8WP8 - chains A and B; structure by electron microscopy, 2.89 A resolution.

[Chain A]
Molecule: Processed angiotensin-converting enzyme 2
From: Homo sapiens
UniProtKB: Q9BYF1 (ACE2_HUMAN); residues 18-615 here = UniProt positions 18-615
Amino-acid sequence (606 residues; each row starts with the number of its first residue):
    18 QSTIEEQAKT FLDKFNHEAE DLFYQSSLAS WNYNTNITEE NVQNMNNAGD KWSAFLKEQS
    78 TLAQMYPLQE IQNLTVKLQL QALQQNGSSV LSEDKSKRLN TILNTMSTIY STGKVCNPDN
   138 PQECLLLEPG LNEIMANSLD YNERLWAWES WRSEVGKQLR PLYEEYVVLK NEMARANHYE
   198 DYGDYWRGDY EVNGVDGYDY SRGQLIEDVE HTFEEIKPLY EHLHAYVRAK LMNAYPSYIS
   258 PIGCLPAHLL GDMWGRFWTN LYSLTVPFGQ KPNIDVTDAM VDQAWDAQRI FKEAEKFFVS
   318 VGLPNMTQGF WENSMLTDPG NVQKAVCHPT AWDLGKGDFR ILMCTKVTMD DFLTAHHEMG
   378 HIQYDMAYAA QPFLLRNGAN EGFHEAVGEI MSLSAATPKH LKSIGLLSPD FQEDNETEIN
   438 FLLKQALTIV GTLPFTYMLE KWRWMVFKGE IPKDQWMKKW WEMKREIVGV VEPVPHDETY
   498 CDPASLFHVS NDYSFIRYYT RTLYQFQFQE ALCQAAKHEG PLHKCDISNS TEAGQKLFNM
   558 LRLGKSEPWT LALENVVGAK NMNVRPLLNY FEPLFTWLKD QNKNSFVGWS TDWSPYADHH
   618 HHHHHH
Unresolved in the structure: 18, 615-623
Disulfides: Cys133-Cys141, Cys344-Cys361, Cys530-Cys542
Covalent attachments: N-acetylglucosamine (NAG) linked to Asn53, Asn90, Asn103, Asn322, Asn432, Asn546
Sequence notes: expression tag (616-623)
Bound ions: Zn2+: His374, His378, Glu402
Curated features (UniProtKB/Swiss-Prot):
  - region (Interaction with SARS-CoV spike glycoprotein): Asp30 to Tyr41, Met82 to Pro84, Lys353 to Arg357
  - active site: Glu375 (Proton acceptor), His505 (Proton donor)
  - binding site (chloride): Arg169, Trp477, Lys481
  - binding site (substrate): Arg273, His345, Pro346, Tyr515
  - binding site (Zn(2+)): His374, His378, Glu402
  - glycosylation (N-linked (GlcNAc...) asparagine): Asn53, Asn90, Asn103, Asn322, Asn432, Asn546
  - mutagenesis: Ser19 (S19P: Increases slightly the interaction with RBD domain of SARS-CoV-2 spike protein), Gln24 to Lys26 (Slightly inhibits interaction with SARS-CoV spike glycoprotein), Gln24 (Q24T: Increases slightly the interaction with RBD domain of SARS-CoV-2 spike protein), Ala25 (A25V: Increases slightly the interaction with RBD domain of SARS-CoV-2 spike protein), Thr27 (T27Y: Increases slightly the interaction with RBD domain of SARS-CoV-2 spike protein. In sACE2.v2.2; increases interaction with RBD domain of SARS-CoV-2 spike protein ...), Leu29 (L29F: Increases slightly the interaction with RBD domain of SARS-CoV-2 spike protein), Lys31 (K31D: Abolishes interaction with SARS-CoV spike glycoprotein; K31Y: Increases slightly the interaction with RBD domain of SARS-CoV-2 spike protein), Asn33 (N33D: Increases slightly the interaction with RBD domain of SARS-CoV-2 spike protein), His34 (H34A: Increases slightly the interaction with RBD domain of SARS-CoV-2 spike protein), Glu37 (E37A: No effect on interaction with SARS-CoV spike glycoprotein), Asp38 (D38A: No effect on interaction with SARS-CoV spike glycoprotein), Leu39 (L39R: Increases slightly the interaction with RBD domain of SARS-CoV-2 spike protein), 48 further mutagenesis entries in UniProt

[Chain B]
Molecule: Spike protein S1
From: Severe acute respiratory syndrome coronavirus 2
UniProtKB: P0DTC2 (SPIKE_SARS2); residue numbers follow UniProt; this construct covers 319-482, 484-541
Amino-acid sequence (228 residues; numbered 319 to 547; 1 number in that range is skipped by the numbering (no residue carries it; nothing is unmodelled there); the number before each row is that of its first residue):
   319 RVQPTESIVR FPNVTNLCPF HEVFNATRFA SVYAWNRTRI SNCVADYSVL YNFAPFFAFK
   379 CYGVSPTKLN DLCFTNVYAD SFVIKGNEVS QIAPGQTGNI ADYNYKLPDD FTGCVIAWNS
   439 NKLDSKHSGN YDYWYRLFRK SKLKPFERDI STEIYQAGNK PCKG
   484 KGPNCYFPLQ SYGFRPTYGV GHQPYRVVVL SFELLHAPAT VCGPKKSTNL VKNKCVNFHH
   544 HHHH
Unresolved in the structure: 319-335, 521-547
Disulfides: Cys336-Cys361, Cys379-Cys432, Cys480-Cys488
Covalent attachments: N-acetylglucosamine (NAG) linked to Asn343, Asn354
Sequence notes: conflict Val332 (Ile in P0DTC2), Thr356 (Lys in P0DTC2), Lys403 (Arg in P0DTC2), His445 (Val in P0DTC2), Asp450 (Asn in P0DTC2), Trp452 (Leu in P0DTC2), Lys481 (Asn in P0DTC2); variant His339 (Gly in P0DTC2), Phe371 (Ser in P0DTC2), Pro373 (Ser in P0DTC2), Phe375 (Ser in P0DTC2), Ala376 (Thr in P0DTC2), Asn405 (Asp in P0DTC2), Ser408 (Arg in P0DTC2), Asn417 (Lys in P0DTC2), Lys440 (Asn in P0DTC2), Ser446 (Gly in P0DTC2), Lys460 (Asn in P0DTC2), Asn477 (Ser in P0DTC2), Lys478 (Thr in P0DTC2), Lys484 (Glu in P0DTC2), Pro486 (Phe in P0DTC2), Arg498 (Gln in P0DTC2), Tyr501 (Asn in P0DTC2), His505 (Tyr in P0DTC2); expression tag (542-547)
Curated features (UniProtKB/Swiss-Prot):
  - region: Asn448, Tyr449, Tyr451, Tyr453 to Phe456 (Immunodominant HLA epitope recognized by the CD8+)
  - glycosylation: Thr323 (O-linked (GalNAc) threonine), Ser325 (O-linked (HexNAc...) serine), Asn331 (N-linked (GlcNAc...) (complex) asparagine), Asn343 (N-linked (GlcNAc...) (complex) asparagine)
  - natural variant: His339 (G339H: In strain: Omicron/BA.2.75, Omicron/XBB.1.5 and 1 more; this construct carries the variant), Arg346 (R346K: In strain: Mu/B.1.621; R346T: In strain: Omicron/BQ.1.1, Omicron/XBB.1.5 and 1 more), Leu368 (L368I: In strain: Omicron/XBB.1.5, Omicron/EG.5.1), Phe371 (S371F: In strain: Omicron/BA.2, Omicron/BA.2.12.1 and 6 more; this construct carries the variant), Pro373 (S373P: In strain: Omicron/BA.1, Omicron/BA.2 and 7 more; this construct carries the variant), Phe375 (S375F: In strain: Omicron/BA.1, Omicron/BA.2 and 7 more; this construct carries the variant), Ala376 (T376A: In strain: Omicron/BA.2, Omicron/BA.2.12.1 and 5 more; this construct carries the variant), Asn405 (D405N: In strain: Omicron/BA.2, Omicron/BA.2.12.1 and 6 more; this construct carries the variant), Ser408 (R408S: In strain: Omicron/BA.2, Omicron/BA.2.12.1 and 6 more; this construct carries the variant), Asn417 (K417N: In strain: Beta/B.1.351, Omicron/BA.1 and 8 more; this construct carries the variant), Lys440 (N440K: In strain: Omicron/BA.1, Omicron/BA.2 and 7 more; this construct carries the variant), Lys444 (K444T: In strain: Omicron/BQ.1.1), 14 further natural variant entries in UniProt
  - mutagenesis: Asn331 (N331Q: Reduced viral infectivity), Asn343 (N343Q: Reduced viral infectivity), Tyr453 (Y453F: Decreased HLA binding to NF9 epitope. Increased binding affinity to human ACE2), Ala475 (A475V: Increased resistance to neutralizing antibodies), Phe490 (F490L: Increased resistance to neutralizing antibodies and human covalescent sera neutralization), Gln493 (Q493N: Reduced host ACE2-binding affinity in vitro; Q493Y: Reduced host ACE2-binding affinity in vitro), His519 (H519P: Increased resistance to human covalescent sera neutralization)

[How chain A and chain B interact]
Pairs across the interface - 29 pairs, chain A then chain B:
  Ser19(A) with Asn477(B)
  Gln24(A) with Ala475(B); Asn487(B), hydrogen bond
  Thr27(A) with Phe456(B); Tyr489(B)
  Phe28(A) with Tyr489(B)
  Asp30(A) with Phe456(B)
  His34(A) with Tyr453(B), hydrogen bond; Leu455(B); Gln493(B), hydrogen bond; Ser494(B)
  Glu35(A) with Gln493(B), hydrogen bond
  Asp38(A) with Tyr449(B), hydrogen bond
  Tyr41(A) with Arg498(B); Thr500(B); Tyr501(B)
  Gln42(A) with Tyr449(B), hydrogen bond; Arg498(B)
  Met82(A) with Asn487(B)
  Tyr83(A) with Asn487(B), hydrogen bond; Tyr489(B)
  Asn330(A) with Thr500(B)
  Lys353(A) with Tyr501(B); Gly502(B), hydrogen bond (backbone-backbone); His505(B)
  Gly354(A) with Gly502(B); His505(B)
  Asp355(A) with Thr500(B)
  Arg357(A) with Thr500(B), hydrogen bond
Interface residues without a listed pair, chain A (20 interface residues in all): Lys31, Glu37, Thr324
Interface residues without a listed pair, chain B (18 interface residues in all): Gly476, Gly496, Val503

[In short]
Chain A and chain B form an interface of 20 and 18 residues respectively, with 9 hydrogen bonds. Polar
contacts include Gln24(A)-Asn487(B), His34(A)-Tyr453(B) and His34(A)-Gln493(B). N-acetylglucosamine is
covalently linked to Asn53(A), Asn90(A), Asn103(A), Asn322(A), Asn432(A) and Asn546(A). Covalently linked
N-acetylglucosamine: at Asn343(B) and Asn354(B).
Here chain A is Processed angiotensin-converting enzyme 2 (Homo sapiens) and chain B is Spike protein S1
(Severe acute respiratory syndrome coronavirus 2). Entry 8WP8 (Cryo-EM structure of SARS-CoV-2 Omicron BA.2.86
RBD in complex with human ACE2) was determined by electron microscopy (same publication as 8XN2, 8XN3, 8XN5,
8XNF, 8XNK, 8Y16 and 8Y18).
